PDB entry 7PQC | electron microscopy, 4.10 A resolution (low resolution: residue-level contacts below are approximate; hydrogen-bond / salt-bridge calls are withheld) | chains F and O of the 15 polymer chains in the assembly

# Chain F
Name: Tubulin alpha-1B chain
Source organism: Sus scrofa
UniProt: Q2XVP4 (TBA1B_PIG); residues 1-451 here = UniProt positions 1-451
Amino-acid sequence (451 residues; row label = number of the first residue in the row):
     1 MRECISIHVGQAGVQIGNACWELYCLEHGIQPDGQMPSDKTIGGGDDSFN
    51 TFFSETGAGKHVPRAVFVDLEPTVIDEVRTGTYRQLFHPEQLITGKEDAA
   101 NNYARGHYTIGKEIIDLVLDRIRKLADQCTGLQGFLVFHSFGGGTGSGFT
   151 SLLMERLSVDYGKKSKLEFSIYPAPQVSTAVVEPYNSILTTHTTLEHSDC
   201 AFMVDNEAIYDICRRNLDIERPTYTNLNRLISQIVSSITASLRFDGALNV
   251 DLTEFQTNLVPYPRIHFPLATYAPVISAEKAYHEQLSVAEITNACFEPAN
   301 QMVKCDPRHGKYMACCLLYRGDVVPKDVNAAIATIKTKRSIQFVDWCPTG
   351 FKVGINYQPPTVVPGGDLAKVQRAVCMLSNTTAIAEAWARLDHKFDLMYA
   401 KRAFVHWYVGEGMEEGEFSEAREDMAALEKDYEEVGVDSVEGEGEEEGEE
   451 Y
Ion coordination: Mg2+: D69, D98 (together with GTP)
Ligand contacts: GTP: G10, Q11, A12, Q15, I16, D69, L70, D98, A99, A100, N101, S140, G142, G143, G144, T145, G146, I171, T179, E183, N206, Y224, L227, N228
Swiss-Prot annotation at these positions:
  - motif: M1 to C4 (MREC motif)
  - active site: E254
  - binding site (GTP): G10, Q11, A12, Q15, E71, A99, S140, G143, G144, T145, G146, T179, E183, N206, Y224, N228, L252
  - binding site (Mg(2+)): E71
  - site: Y451 (Involved in polymerization)
  - modified residue: K40 (N6,N6,N6-trimethyllysine), S48 (Phosphoserine), S232 (Phosphoserine), Y282 (3'-nitrotyrosine), R339 (Omega-N-methylarginine), S439 (Phosphoserine), E443 (5-glutamyl polyglutamate), E445 (5-glutamyl polyglutamate), Y451 (3'-nitrotyrosine)
  - cross-link (Glycyl lysine isopeptide (Lys-Gly)): K326 (interchain with G-Cter in ubiquitin), K370 (interchain with G-Cter in ubiquitin)

# Chain O
Name: Isoform Tau-F of Microtubule-associated protein tau
Source organism: Homo sapiens
UniProt: P10636 (TAU_HUMAN), isoform P10636-8; residues 202-395 here = UniProt positions 202-395
Amino-acid sequence (194 residues; row label = number of the first residue in the row):
   202 SPGTPGSRSRTPSLPTPPTREPKKVAVVRTPPKSPSSAKSRLQTAPVPMP
   252 DLKNVKSKIGSTENLKHQPGGGKVQIINKKLDLSNVQSKCGSKDNIKHVP
   302 GGGSVQIVYKPVDLSKVTSKCGSLGNIHHKPGGGQVEVKSEKLDFKDRVQ
   352 SKIGSLDNITHVPGGGNKKIETHKLTFRENAKAKTDHGAEIVYK
Swiss-Prot annotation at these positions:
  - modified residue: S214 (Phosphoserine)
  - glycosylation: K383 (N-linked (Glc) (glycation) lysine)
Reported in the primary citation:
  - post-translational modification sites: S235, S241, S262, K311, K340
  - post-translational modification sites: S237, S258, K274, K280, K281, S289, S324, S356 (citing earlier work)
  - post-translational modification sites: K234, K240, K259, K290, K321, K353, K370, K375 (proposed by the authors, not directly observed)
  - conformationally variable residues: S235, S262, K311 (from molecular simulation)

# How chain F and chain O interact
Contacting residue pairs (25):
  Y262(F) - C291(O)
  Y262(F) - S293(O)
  R264(F) - K290(O)
  Y399(F) - L282(O)
  A400(F) - N279(O)
  A400(F) - K280(O)
  K401(F) - I278(O)
  K401(F) - N279(O)
  R402(F) - K280(O)
  R402(F) - K281(O)
  E415(F) - K280(O)
  S419(F) - L282(O)
  E423(F) - D283(O)
  E423(F) - V287(O)
  D424(F) - K290(O)
  A426(F) - L284(O)
  A427(F) - Q288(O)
  A427(F) - K290(O)
  K430(F) - S289(O)
  D431(F) - S289(O)
  D431(F) - K290(O)
  D431(F) - C291(O)
  E434(F) - S289(O)
  V440(F) - K294(O)
  E441(F) - I297(O)
Interface residues without a listed pair, chain F (19 interface residues in all): R422, D438
Interface residues without a listed pair, chain O (16 interface residues in all): N286
From the paper, about this interface:
  - specific contacts: V287(O)-A427(F) (hydrophobic contact), S289(O)-E434(F) (hydrogen bond)
  - interface residues, chain O: K280(O), K281(O)

# Summary
The interface between chain F and chain O involves 19 residues on one side and 16 on the other. The authors
report a hydrophobic contact between V287(O) and A427(F); a hydrogen bond between S289(O) and E434(F). Chain F
binds GTP. From the paper: interface residues K280(O) and K281(O); modification sites S235(O), S241(O) and
S262(O) among others.
Chain F is Tubulin alpha-1B chain (Sus scrofa) and chain O is Isoform Tau-F of Microtubule-associated protein
tau (Homo sapiens); the structure, tau-microtubule structural ensemble based on CryoEM data, was determined by
electron microscopy together with 7PQP from the same study.
